8EN2 - chains A and D of the 4 polymer chains in the assembly; structure by X-ray diffraction, 1.85 A resolution.

[Chain A]
Molecule: GII.10 P domain
Reference sequence: Q5F4T5 (Q5F4T5_9CALI); numbering as in UniProt (aligned over 224-538)
Chain sequence (315 residues; each row starts with the number of its first residue):
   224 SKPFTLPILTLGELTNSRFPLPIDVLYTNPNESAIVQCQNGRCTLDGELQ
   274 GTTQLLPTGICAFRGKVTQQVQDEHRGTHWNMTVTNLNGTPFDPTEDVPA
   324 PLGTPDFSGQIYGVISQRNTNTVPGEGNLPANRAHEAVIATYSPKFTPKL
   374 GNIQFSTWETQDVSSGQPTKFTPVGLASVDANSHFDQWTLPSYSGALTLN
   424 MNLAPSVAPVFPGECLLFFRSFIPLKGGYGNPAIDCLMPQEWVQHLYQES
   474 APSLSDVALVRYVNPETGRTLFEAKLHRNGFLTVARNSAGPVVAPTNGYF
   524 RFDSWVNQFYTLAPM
Disordered / not traced: 346-348

[Chain D]
Molecule: Nanobody 34
Organism: Vicugna pacos
Notes: antibody fragment or engineered binder
Chain sequence (126 residues; each row starts with the number of its first residue):
     1 QVQLQESGGGLVQAGGSLRLSCAASGLTFSTNGMGWFRQAPGKEREFVFG
    51 VNWNGGNSYVADSVKGRFTISRDNAKNTVYLQMNSLKLEDTAVYYCAAKM
   101 GRRLAVSRTLEEYDFRGQGTQVTVSS
Disulfide bonds: C22-C96

[Interface between chain A and chain D]
Contacting residue pairs (26):
  D269(A) - R103(D)  salt bridge
  G270(A) - R102(D)
  G270(A) - R103(D)
  E271(A) - G101(D)
  E271(A) - R102(D)
  E271(A) - R103(D)  salt bridge
  L272(A) - R102(D)  hydrogen bond (backbone-backbone)
  Q273(A) - R102(D)  hydrogen bond (backbone-side chain)
  G274(A) - R102(D)
  T276(A) - R102(D)  hydrogen bond (backbone-side chain)
  D316(A) - N74(D)
  T318(A) - T28(D)
  E319(A) - S30(D)
  E319(A) - T31(D)
  D320(A) - L27(D)
  D320(A) - T28(D)  hydrogen bond (side chain-backbone)
  D320(A) - T31(D)
  V321(A) - T31(D)
  L325(A) - W53(D)  hydrophobic
  L325(A) - R102(D)
  Y470(A) - N52(D)  hydrogen bond
  Y470(A) - W53(D)  hydrogen bond
  Y470(A) - R103(D)
  Y470(A) - L104(D)
  Q471(A) - L104(D)
  S473(A) - A105(D)  hydrogen bond (side chain-backbone)
Interface residues without a listed pair, chain A (17 interface residues in all): T275
Interface residues without a listed pair, chain D (15 interface residues in all): G26, N54, A75
The authors on this interface:
  - epitope / paratope residues, chain A: G274(A), Y470(A)

[Summary]
Chain A and chain D form an interface of 17 and 15 residues respectively; the contacts include 7 hydrogen
bonds and 2 salt bridges. Polar pairs include D269(A)-R103(D), E271(A)-R103(D) and Q273(A)-R102(D). The paper
reports epitope/paratope residues G274(A) and Y470(A).
Chain A is GII.10 P domain and chain D is Nanobody 34 (Vicugna pacos); the structure, Structure of GII.10
norovirus in complex with Nanobody 34, was determined by X-ray diffraction, deposited together with 8EMY,
8EMZ, 8EN0, 8EN1, 8EN3, 8EN4, 8EN5 and 8EN6.
